4EAL - chains A and C of the 3 polymer chains in the assembly; structure by X-ray diffraction, 2.51 A resolution.

Chain A:
Protein: 5'-AMP-activated protein kinase catalytic subunit alpha-1
Organism: Rattus norvegicus
Notes: EC 2.7.11.1, 2.7.11.27, 2.7.11.31, 2.7.11.26
Reference sequence: P54645 (AAPK1_RAT); residues 394-548 here correspond to UniProt positions 405-559 (UniProt number = residue number + 11)
Chain sequence (106 residues; numbered 389 to 548; 54 numbers in that range are skipped by the numbering (no residue carries them; nothing is unmodelled there); the number before each row is that of its first residue):
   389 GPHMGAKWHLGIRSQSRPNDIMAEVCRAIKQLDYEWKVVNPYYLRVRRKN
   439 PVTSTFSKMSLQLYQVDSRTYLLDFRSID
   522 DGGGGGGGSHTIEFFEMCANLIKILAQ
Disordered / not traced: 389-395, 522-528
Sequence notes: expression tag (389-393); linker (523-528)
Swiss-Prot annotation at these positions:
  - modified residue: Ser-456 (Phosphoserine)

Chain C:
Protein: 5'-AMP-activated protein kinase subunit gamma-1
Organism: Rattus norvegicus
Reference sequence: P80385 (AAKG1_RAT); residue numbers follow UniProt; this construct covers 1-330
Chain sequence (330 residues; each row starts with the number of its first residue):
     1 MESVAAESAPAPENEHSQETPESNSSVYTTFMKSHRCYDLIPTSSKLVVF
    51 DTSLQVKKAFFALVTNGVRAAPLWDSKKQSFVGMLTITDFINILHRYYKS
   101 ALVQIYELEEHKIETWREVYLQDSFKPLVCISPNASLFDAVSSLIRNKIH
   151 RLPVIDPESGNTLYILTHKRILKFLKLFITEFPKPEFMSKSLEELQIGTY
   201 ANIAMVRTTTPVYVALGIFVQHRVSALPVVDEKGRVVDIYSKFDVINLAA
   251 EKTYNNLDVSVTKALQHRSHYFEGVLKCYLHETLEAIINRLVEAEVHRLV
   301 VVDEHDVVKGIVSLSDILQALVLTGGEKKP
Disordered / not traced: 1-22, 97-106, 254-255, 270-274, 325-330
Ligand contacts:
  - adenosine monophosphate (AMP), molecule 1: Gly-83, Met-84, Thr-86, Thr-88, Asp-89, Asn-92, Arg-117, Gln-122, Lys-126, Pro-127, Leu-128, Val-129, Lys-148, Ile-149, His-150, Arg-151, Leu-152, Pro-153
  - adenosine monophosphate (AMP), molecule 2: His-150, Thr-199, Asn-202, Ile-203, Ala-204, Val-224, Ser-225, Ala-226, Leu-227, Pro-228, Arg-298, Ile-311, Ser-313, Ser-315, Asp-316
Swiss-Prot annotation at these positions:
  - motif: Leu-137 to Glu-158 (AMPK pseudosubstrate)
  - binding site (ADP): Arg-69, Met-84 to Asp-89, Val-129, His-150, Arg-151, Lys-169, Ser-241 to Asp-244, Arg-268, Leu-276, His-297, Arg-298
  - binding site (AMP): Arg-69, Met-84 to Asp-89, Val-129, His-150, Arg-151, Lys-169, Thr-199, Ala-204, Ser-225, Ala-226, Ser-241 to Asp-244, Arg-268, Leu-276, His-297, Arg-298, Ser-313 to Asp-316
  - binding site (ATP): Arg-69, Met-84 to Asp-89, Val-129, His-150, Arg-151, Lys-169, Ser-241 to Asp-244, Arg-268, Leu-276, His-297, Arg-298
  - modified residue: Ser-260 (Phosphoserine), Thr-262 (Phosphothreonine), Ser-269 (Phosphoserine)

Interface between chain A and chain C:
Residue-residue contacts - 20 pairs, chain A then chain C:
  Asn-438(A) with Gln-79(C)
  Val-440(A) with Lys-78(C); Gln-79(C)
  Gly-529(A) with Trp-74(C); Gln-79(C), hydrogen bond (backbone-backbone); Gly-160(C)
  Ser-530(A) with Trp-74(C); Phe-81(C); Ser-159(C); Gly-160(C); Asn-161(C), hydrogen bond
  His-531(A) with Ser-159(C), hydrogen bond (backbone-backbone); Asn-161(C)
  Thr-532(A) with Asn-161(C), hydrogen bond
  Ile-533(A) with Trp-74(C); Phe-81(C), hydrophobic
  Glu-534(A) with Gln-79(C)
  Glu-537(A) with Trp-74(C), hydrogen bond; Ser-76(C), hydrogen bond; Gln-79(C), hydrogen bond
Also at the interface, not in a pair above, chain A (10 interface residues in all): Thr-441
Also at the interface, not in a pair above, chain C (11 interface residues in all): Val-49, Asp-51, Lys-77

Overview:
10 residues of chain A face 11 of chain C across their interface, with 7 hydrogen bonds. Among the polar pairs
are Ser-530(A)/Asn-161(C), Thr-532(A)/Asn-161(C) and Glu-537(A)/Trp-74(C). Chain C binds adenosine
monophosphate.
Chain A is 5'-AMP-activated protein kinase catalytic subunit alpha-1 and chain C is 5'-AMP-activated protein
kinase subunit gamma-1, both from Rattus norvegicus; the structure, Co-crystal of AMPK core with ATP soaked
with AMP, was determined by X-ray diffraction together with 4EAG, 4EAI, 4EAJ and 4EAK from the same study.
